5YR9 - chain A; structure by X-ray diffraction, 1.70 A resolution.

[Chain A]
Protein: Polyhedrin
Organism: Bombyx mori cytoplasmic polyhedrosis virus
Notes: fragment: r13a, e73c, y83c
Reference sequence: P11041 (PYHD_CPVBM); numbering as in UniProt (aligned over 1-248)
Sequence (248 residues; each row starts with the number of its first residue):
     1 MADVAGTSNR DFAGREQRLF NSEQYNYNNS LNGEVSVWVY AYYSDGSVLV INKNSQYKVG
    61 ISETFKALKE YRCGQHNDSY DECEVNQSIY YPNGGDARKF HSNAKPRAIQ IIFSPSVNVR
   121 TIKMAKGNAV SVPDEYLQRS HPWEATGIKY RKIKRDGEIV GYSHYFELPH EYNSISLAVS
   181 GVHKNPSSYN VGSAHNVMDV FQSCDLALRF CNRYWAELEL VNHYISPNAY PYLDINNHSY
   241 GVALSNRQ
Disordered / not traced: 1-8, 75-78
Sequence notes: engineered mutation Ala13 (Arg in P11041), Cys73 (Glu in P11041), Cys83 (Tyr in P11041)
Curated features (UniProtKB/Swiss-Prot):
  - glycosylation (N-linked (GlcNAc...) asparagine): Asn28, Asn77, Asn86, Asn237
Disulfide bonds: Cys73-Cys83

[In short]
Chain A is Polyhedrin (Bombyx mori cytoplasmic polyhedrosis virus); the structure, Crystal Structure of
Cypovirus Polyhedra R13A/E73C/Y83C Mutant, was determined by X-ray diffraction (same publication as 5YR1,
5YRA, 5YRB, 5YRC and 5YRD).
